Entry 6BX3 (electron microscopy, 4.30 A resolution (low resolution: residue-level contacts below are approximate; hydrogen-bond / salt-bridge calls are withheld)); this record covers chains F and A of the 7 polymer chains in the assembly.

[Chain F]
Protein: COMPASS component SPP1
From: Saccharomyces cerevisiae (strain ATCC 204508 / S288c)
UniProt: Q03012 (SPP1_YEAST); numbering as in UniProt (aligned over 117-353)
Amino-acid sequence (237 residues; numbered 117 to 353; the number before each row is that of its first residue):
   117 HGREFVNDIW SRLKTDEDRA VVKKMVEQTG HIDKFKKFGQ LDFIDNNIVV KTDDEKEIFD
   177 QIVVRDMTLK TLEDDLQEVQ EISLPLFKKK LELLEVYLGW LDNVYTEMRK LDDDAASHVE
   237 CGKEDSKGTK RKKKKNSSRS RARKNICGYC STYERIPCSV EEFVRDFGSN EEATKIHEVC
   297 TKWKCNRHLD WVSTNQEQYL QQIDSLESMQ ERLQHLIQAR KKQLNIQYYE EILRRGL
Disordered / not traced: 242-260, 351-353
Curated features (UniProtKB/Swiss-Prot):
  - binding site (Zn(2+)): H117

[Chain A]
Protein: COMPASS component SWD3
From: Saccharomyces cerevisiae (strain ATCC 204508 / S288c)
UniProt: P38123 (SWD3_YEAST); residues 2-315 here = UniProt positions 2-315
Amino-acid sequence (314 residues; each row starts with the number of its first residue):
     2 FQFVTPVGTQ NGLKATCAKI SPDGQFLAIT QGLNILIYDI NRRTVSQTLV TSHARPFSEL
    62 CWSPDGQCIA TASDDFSVEI IHLSYGLLHT FIGHTAPVIS LTFNRKGNLL FTSSMDESIK
   122 IWDTLNGSLM KTISAHSEAV VSVDVPMNDS SILSSGSYDG LIRIFDAETG HCLKTLTYDK
   182 DWKRENGVVP ISQVKFSENA RYLLVKSLDG VVKIWDCIGG CVVRTFQVQP LEKGVLHHSC
   242 GMDFLNPEDG STPLVISGYE NGDIYCWNSD TKSLLQLLDG SLYHHSSPVM SIHCFGNIMC
   302 SLALNGDCCL WRWV
Curated features (UniProtKB/Swiss-Prot):
  - mutagenesis: D180 (D180K: Results in nearly 50% loss of H3K4me3; when associated with K-182 and K-186), D182 (D182K: Results in nearly 50% loss of H3K4me3; when associated with K-180 and K-186), E186 (E186K: Results in nearly 50% loss of H3K4me3; when associated with K-180 and K-182)

[Chain F / chain A interface]
Contacting residue pairs (7; chain F residue first):
  L332(F) - Y86(A)
  R336(F) - S85(A)
  Q339(F) - Y86(A)
  Q339(F) - G87(A)
  Q343(F) - T49(A)
  Q343(F) - L50(A)
  E346(F) - L50(A)
Interface residues without a listed pair, chain F (6 interface residues in all): K206

[Overview]
Chain F and chain A form an interface of 6 and 5 residues respectively. Curated annotation (UniProt) lists
Zn2+-binding residue H117(F) on chain F; 3 mutagenesis sites on chain A.
Chain F is COMPASS component SPP1 and chain A is COMPASS component SWD3, both from Saccharomyces cerevisiae
(strain ATCC 204508 / S288c); the structure, Structure of histone H3k4 methyltransferase, was determined by
electron microscopy, deposited together with 6E29.
